Entry 7XFJ (electron microscopy, 3.00 A resolution); this record covers chains H and J of the 11 polymer chains in the assembly.

== Chain H ==
Protein: Histone H2B 1.1
Organism: Xenopus laevis
Reference sequence: P02281 (H2B11_XENLA); residues -3 to 122 here correspond to UniProt positions 1-126 (UniProt number = residue number + 4)
Sequence (126 residues; each row starts with the number of its first residue; numbers below 1 keep their minus sign (Met-3 is residue -3)):
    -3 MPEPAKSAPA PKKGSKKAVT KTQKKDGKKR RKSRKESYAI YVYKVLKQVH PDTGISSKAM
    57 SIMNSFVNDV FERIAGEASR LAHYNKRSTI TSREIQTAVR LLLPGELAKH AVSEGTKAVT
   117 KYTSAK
Unresolved in the structure: -3 to 29, 122
Swiss-Prot annotation at these positions:
  - modified residue: Lys2 (N6-acetyllysine), Lys9 (N6-acetyllysine), Ser11 (Phosphoserine), Lys12 (N6-acetyllysine), Lys17 (N6-acetyllysine)
  - glycosylation: Ser109 (O-linked (GlcNAc) serine)
  - cross-link: Lys117 (Glycyl lysine isopeptide (Lys-Gly) (interchain with G-Cter in ubiquitin))

== Chain J ==
Molecule: 152-nt DNA strand
Organism: Xenopus laevis
Sequence (152 nucleotides; each row starts with the number of its first residue; numbers below 1 keep their minus sign (DC-74 is residue -74)):
   -74 CCTGGAGAAT CCCGGTGCCG AGGCCGCTCA ATTGGTCGTA GACAGCTCTA GCACCGCTTA
   -14 AACGCACGTA CGCGCTGTCC CCCGCGTTTT AACCGCCAAG GGGATTACTC CCTAGTCTCC
    46 AGGCCCGTGT CAGATATATA CATCCTGTGC AT
Unresolved in the structure: -74 to -73, 59-77

== How chain H and chain J interact ==
Pairs across the interface (14; chain H residue first):
  Arg30(H) with DC-46(J), sugar contact; DA-45(J), salt bridge to the phosphate
  Tyr39(H) with DG-53(J), hydrogen bond to the phosphate
  Gly50(H) with DG-53(J), phosphate contact
  Ile51(H) with DA-54(J), sugar contact; DG-53(J), phosphate contact
  Ser52(H) with DA-54(J), phosphate contact
  Ser53(H) with DA-54(J), hydrogen bond to the phosphate
  Arg83(H) with DG-34(J), sugar contact; DA-33(J), salt bridge to the phosphate
  Ser84(H) with DA-35(J), hydrogen bond to the phosphate; DG-34(J), hydrogen bond to the phosphate
  Thr85(H) with DA-35(J), phosphate contact; DG-34(J), hydrogen bond to the phosphate
Also at the interface, not in a pair above, chain H (10 interface residues in all): Lys82
Also at the interface, not in a pair above, chain J (8 interface residues in all): DG-52

== In short ==
The interface between chain H and chain J involves 10 residues on one side and 8 on the other, with 5 hydrogen
bonds and 2 salt bridges. Polar contacts include Tyr39(H)-DG-53(J), Ser53(H)-DA-54(J) and Ser84(H)-DA-35(J).
Chain H is Histone H2B 1.1 and chain J is a 152-nt DNA strand, both from Xenopus laevis; the structure,
Structure of nucleosome-AAG complex (T-50I, post-catalytic state), was determined by electron microscopy (same
publication as 7XFC, 7XFH, 7XFI, 7XFL, 7XFM and 7XFN).
